Entry 5IGQ (X-ray diffraction, 3.90 A resolution); this record covers chains A and U.

== Chain A ==
Molecule: E3 ubiquitin-protein ligase RFWD2
From: Homo sapiens
Notes: EC 6.3.2.-
Reference sequence: Q8NHY2 (RFWD2_HUMAN), isoform Q8NHY2-3; residues 386-731 here correspond to UniProt positions 161-506 (UniProt number = residue number - 225)
Amino-acid sequence (353 residues; numbered 379 to 731; the number before each row is that of its first residue):
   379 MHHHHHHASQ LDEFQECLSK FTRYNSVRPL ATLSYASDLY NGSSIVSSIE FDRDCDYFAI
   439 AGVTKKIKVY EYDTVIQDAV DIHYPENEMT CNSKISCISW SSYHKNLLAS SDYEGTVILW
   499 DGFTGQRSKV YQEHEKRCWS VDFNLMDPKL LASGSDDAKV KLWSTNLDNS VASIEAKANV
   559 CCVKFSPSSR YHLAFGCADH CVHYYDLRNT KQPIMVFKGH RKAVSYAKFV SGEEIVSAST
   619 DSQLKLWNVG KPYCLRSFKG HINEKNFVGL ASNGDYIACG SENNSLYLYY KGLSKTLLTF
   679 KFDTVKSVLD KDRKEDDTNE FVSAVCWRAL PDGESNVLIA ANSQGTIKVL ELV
Unresolved in the structure: 379-390, 415-416, 458-459, 684-696
Sequence notes: expression tag (379-385)
Reported in the primary citation:
  - specificity-determining residues: Ser603, Thr618 (proposed by the authors, not directly observed)

== Chain U ==
Molecule: Tribbles homolog 1
Reference sequence: Q96RU8 (TRIB1_HUMAN), isoform Q96RU8-2; residues 354-364 here correspond to UniProt positions 188-198 (UniProt number = residue number - 166)
Amino-acid sequence (11 residues; each row starts with the number of its first residue):
   354 SDQIVPEYQE D

== Interface between chain A and chain U ==
Contacting residue pairs (20; chain A residue first):
  Ile423(A) - Gln356(U)
  Ser425(A) - Gln356(U)
  Val441(A) - Asp355(U)
  Lys472(A) - Asp355(U)  salt bridge
  Tyr491(A) - Asp355(U)
  Tyr491(A) - Gln356(U)  hydrogen bond
  Trp517(A) - Ile357(U)
  Cys559(A) - Pro359(U)
  Ala576(A) - Tyr361(U)
  Asp577(A) - Tyr361(U)
  His578(A) - Tyr361(U)
  Ala601(A) - Val358(U)  hydrophobic
  Ala601(A) - Pro359(U)
  Ser603(A) - Val358(U)
  Thr618(A) - Val358(U)
  Lys643(A) - Val358(U)  hydrogen bond (backbone-backbone)
  Asn644(A) - Gln356(U)  hydrogen bond (side chain-backbone)
  Asn644(A) - Val358(U)
  Phe645(A) - Gln356(U)  hydrogen bond (backbone-backbone)
  Phe645(A) - Val358(U)  hydrophobic
Other interface residues (no listed pair), chain A (21 interface residues in all): Asp534, Ala556, Asn557, Lys600, Phe699
Other interface residues (no listed pair), chain U (7 interface residues in all): Glu360
From the paper, about this interface:
  - specific contacts: Ser425(A)-Gln356(U), Lys472(A)-Asp355(U) (salt bridge), Trp517(A)-Gln356(U), Thr618(A)-Val358(U) (hydrophobic contact), Phe645(A)-Gln356(U), Phe645(A)-Val358(U) (hydrophobic contact)
  - interface residues, chain A: Trp517(A), Cys559(A), Thr618(A), Phe645(A)
  - interface residues, chain U: Val358(U), Pro359(U)

== Summary ==
Chain A and chain U form an interface of 21 and 7 residues respectively; the contacts include 4 hydrogen bonds
and 1 salt bridge. Among the polar pairs are Lys472(A)-Asp355(U), Tyr491(A)-Gln356(U) and Asn644(A)-Gln356(U).
The paper describes contacts between Ser425(A) and Gln356(U), Trp517(A) and Gln356(U) and Phe645(A) and
Gln356(U); a salt bridge between Lys472(A) and Asp355(U); hydrophobic contacts between Thr618(A) and Val358(U)
and Phe645(A) and Val358(U). From the paper: interface residues Trp517(A), Cys559(A) and Val358(U) among
others; specificity determinants Ser603(A) and Thr618(A).
Chain A is E3 ubiquitin-protein ligase RFWD2 (Homo sapiens) and chain U is Tribbles homolog 1; the structure,
WD40 domain of Human E3 Ubiquitin Ligase COP1 (RFWD2) bound to peptide from Trib1, was determined by X-ray
diffraction, deposited together with 5HQG and 5IGO.
